Entry 1UAL (X-ray diffraction, 1.80 A resolution); this record covers chain A.

== Chain A ==
Name: tRNA (Guanine-N(1)-)-methyltransferase
From: Haemophilus influenzae
Notes: EC 2.1.1.31
UniProtKB: P43912 (TRMD_HAEIN); residue numbers follow UniProt; this construct covers 1-246
Chain sequence (274 residues; each row starts with the number of its first residue; numbers below 1 keep their minus sign (Met-19 is residue -19)):
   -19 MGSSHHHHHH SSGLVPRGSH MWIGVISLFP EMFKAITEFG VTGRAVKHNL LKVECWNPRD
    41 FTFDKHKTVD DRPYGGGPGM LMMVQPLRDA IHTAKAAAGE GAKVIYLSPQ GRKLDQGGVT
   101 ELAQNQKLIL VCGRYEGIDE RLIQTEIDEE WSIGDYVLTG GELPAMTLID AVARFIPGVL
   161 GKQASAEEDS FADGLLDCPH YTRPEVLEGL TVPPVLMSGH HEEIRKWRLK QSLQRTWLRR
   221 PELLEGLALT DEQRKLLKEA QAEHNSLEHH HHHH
Unresolved in the structure: -19 to -2, 161-169, 251-254
Sequence notes: expression tag (-19 to 0, 247-254)
Residues lining bound ligands: S-adenosylhomocysteine (SAH): Tyr86, Leu87, Ser88, Pro89, Gln90, Gly113, Arg114, Tyr115, Glu116, Gly117, Trp131, Ser132, Ile133, Gly134, Tyr136, Val137, Leu138, Thr139, Gly140, Gly141, Pro144, Ser170, Asp177, His180
What the authors report for this chain:
  - binding site for S-adenosylhomocysteine: Tyr86, Leu87, Pro89, Ile133, Gly134, Tyr136, Leu138, Pro144, Ser170
  - catalytic residues: Asp169 (proposed by the authors, not directly observed)
  - specificity-determining residues: Glu116, Arg154 (proposed by the authors, not directly observed)

== Summary ==
Chain A binds S-adenosylhomocysteine. The paper reports the catalytic residue Asp169; a binding site for
S-adenosylhomocysteine at Tyr86, Leu87 and Pro89 among others.
Chain A is tRNA (Guanine-N(1)-)-methyltransferase (Haemophilus influenzae); the structure, Crystal structure
of tRNA(m1G37)methyltransferase: Insight into tRNA recognition, was determined by X-ray diffraction (same
publication as 1UAJ, 1UAK and 1UAM).
